PDB entry 4Z9V | X-ray diffraction, 2.10 A resolution | chains B and E of the 8 polymer chains in the assembly

# Chain B
Molecule: Bcl-2-like protein 1, APOPTOSIS REGULATOR BCL-XL
Organism: Homo sapiens
Notes: engineered mutation(s): FRAGMENT: BCL-XL DELTA-LOOP, residues 1-28 and residues 83-208
UniProt: Q07817 (B2CL1_HUMAN); numbering as in UniProt; present here: 1-26, 83-208
Sequence (153 residues; numbered 0 to 208; 56 numbers in that range are skipped by the numbering (no residue carries them; nothing is unmodelled there); the number before each row is that of its first residue; numbering starts at 0):
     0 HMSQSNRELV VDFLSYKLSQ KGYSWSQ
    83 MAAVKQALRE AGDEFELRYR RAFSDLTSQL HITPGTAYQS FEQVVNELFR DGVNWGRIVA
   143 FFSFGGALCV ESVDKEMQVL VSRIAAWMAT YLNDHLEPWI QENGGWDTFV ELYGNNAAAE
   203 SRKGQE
Unresolved in the structure: 0, 208
Differences from the reference sequence: expression tag (0)
Residues lining bound ligands: bicarbonate ion (BCT): D11, S14, Y15, A84, K87, R91
Swiss-Prot annotation at these positions:
  - motif: S4 to W24 (BH4), V86 to R100 (BH3), E129 to G148 (BH1), P180 to Y195 (BH2)
  - mutagenesis: F131 to D133 (No heterodimerization with BAX), V135 to W137 (Loss of anti-apoptotic activity), G138 to I140 (Loss of anti-apoptotic activity), G138 (G138A: No heterodimerization with BAX), S145 to G147 (Decreases interaction with DNM1L, no effect on endocytosis enhancement), G148 (G148E: No heterodimerization with BAX), D156 (D156A: No effect on caspase-1 cleavage), D176 (D176A: No effect on caspase-1 cleavage), W188 to F191 (Abolishes interaction with DNM1L and endocytosis enhancement), W188 to D189 (Reduces anti-apoptotic activity by about half), D189 (D189A: No effect on caspase-1 cleavage)
From the paper describing this entry:
  - mutagenesis - Y101K: abolished binding to Translationally-controlled tumor protein (chain E)

# Chain E
Molecule: Translationally-controlled tumor protein
Organism: Homo sapiens
Notes: engineered mutation(s): Nterminal peptide
UniProt: P13693 (TCTP_HUMAN); residues 11-31 here = UniProt positions 11-31
Sequence (21 residues; numbered 11 to 31; the number before each row is that of its first residue):
    11 DEMFSDIYKI REIADGLCLE V
From the paper describing this entry:
  - mutagenesis - R21A: abolished binding to Bcl-2-like protein 1, APOPTOSIS REGULATOR BCL-XL (chain B)
  - conformationally variable residues: D16 to L27

# Interface between chain B and chain E
Residue-residue contacts (11; chain B residue first):
  R6(B) with L29(E); V31(E)
  V10(B) with L29(E), hydrophobic
  G21(B) with D11(E), hydrogen bond (backbone-backbone)
  Y22(B) with D11(E)
  S23(B) with D11(E), hydrogen bond (backbone-backbone); E12(E); M13(E), hydrogen bond (backbone-backbone)
  W24(B) with I20(E), hydrophobic; I23(E); L27(E), hydrophobic
Interface residues without a listed pair, chain B (8 interface residues in all): Q3, L17
Interface residues without a listed pair, chain E (9 interface residues in all): F14
The authors on this interface:
  - interface residues, chain E: I23(E)

# Summary
8 residues of chain B and 9 residues of chain E are in contact; the contacts include 3 hydrogen bonds. The
backbones hydrogen-bond at G21(B)-D11(E), S23(B)-D11(E) and S23(B)-M13(E). Bound to chain B: bicarbonate ion.
From the paper: Y101K of chain B abolishes binding to Translationally-controlled tumor protein (chain E); the
interface residue I23(E).
Chain B is Bcl-2-like protein 1, APOPTOSIS REGULATOR BCL-XL and chain E is Translationally-controlled tumor
protein, both from Homo sapiens; the structure, TCTP contains a BH3-like domain, which instead of inhibiting,
activates Bcl-xL, was determined by X-ray diffraction.
